PDB entry 6JT7 | X-ray diffraction, 1.86 A resolution | chain A

Chain A:
Name: Phosphoribosylformylglycinamidine synthase
From: Salmonella typhimurium
Notes: EC 6.3.5.3; engineered mutation(s): A452, A453 deletion mutant
UniProt: A0A0D6F9Y3 (A0A0D6F9Y3_SALTM); numbering as in UniProt; present here: 1-448, 451-1295
Chain sequence (1301 residues; row label = number of the first residue in the row; note: 2 numbers in that range are skipped by the numbering (no residue carries them; nothing is unmodelled there); numbers below 1 keep their minus sign (Gly-7 is residue -7)):
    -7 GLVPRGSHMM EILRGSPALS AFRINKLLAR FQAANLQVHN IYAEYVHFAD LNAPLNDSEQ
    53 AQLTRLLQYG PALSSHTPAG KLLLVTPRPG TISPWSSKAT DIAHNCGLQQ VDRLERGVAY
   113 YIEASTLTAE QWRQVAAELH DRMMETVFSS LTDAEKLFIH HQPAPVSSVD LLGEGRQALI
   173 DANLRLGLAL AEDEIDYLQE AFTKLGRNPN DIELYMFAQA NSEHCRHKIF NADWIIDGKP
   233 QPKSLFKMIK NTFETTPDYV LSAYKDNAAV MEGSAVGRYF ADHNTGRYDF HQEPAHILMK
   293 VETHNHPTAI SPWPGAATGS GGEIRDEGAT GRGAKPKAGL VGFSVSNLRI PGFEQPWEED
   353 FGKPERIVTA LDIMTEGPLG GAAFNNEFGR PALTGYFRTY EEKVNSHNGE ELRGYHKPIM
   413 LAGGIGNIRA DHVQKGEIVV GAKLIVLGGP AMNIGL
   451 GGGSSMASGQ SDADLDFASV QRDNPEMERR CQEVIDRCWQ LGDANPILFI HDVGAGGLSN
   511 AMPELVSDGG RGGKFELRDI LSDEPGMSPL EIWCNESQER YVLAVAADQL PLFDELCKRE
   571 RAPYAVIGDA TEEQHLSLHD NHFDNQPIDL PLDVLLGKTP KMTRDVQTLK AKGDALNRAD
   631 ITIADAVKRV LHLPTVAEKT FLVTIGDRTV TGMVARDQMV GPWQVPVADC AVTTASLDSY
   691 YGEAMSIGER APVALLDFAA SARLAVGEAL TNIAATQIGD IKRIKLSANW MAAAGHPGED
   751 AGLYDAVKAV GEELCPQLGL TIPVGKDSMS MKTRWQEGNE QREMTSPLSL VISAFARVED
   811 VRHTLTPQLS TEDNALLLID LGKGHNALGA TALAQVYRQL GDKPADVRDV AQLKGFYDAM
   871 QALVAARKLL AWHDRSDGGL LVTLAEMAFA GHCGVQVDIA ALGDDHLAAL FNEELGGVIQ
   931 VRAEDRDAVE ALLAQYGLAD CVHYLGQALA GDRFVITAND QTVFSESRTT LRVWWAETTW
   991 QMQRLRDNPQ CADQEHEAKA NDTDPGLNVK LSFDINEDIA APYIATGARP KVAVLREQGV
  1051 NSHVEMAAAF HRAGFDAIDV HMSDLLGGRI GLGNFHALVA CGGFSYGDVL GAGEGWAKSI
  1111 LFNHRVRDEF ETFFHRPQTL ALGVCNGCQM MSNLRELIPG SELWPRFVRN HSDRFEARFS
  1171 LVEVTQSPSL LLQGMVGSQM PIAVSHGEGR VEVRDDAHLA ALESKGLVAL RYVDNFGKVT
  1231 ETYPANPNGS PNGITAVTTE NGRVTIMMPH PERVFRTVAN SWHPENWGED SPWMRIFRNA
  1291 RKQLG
Unresolved in the structure: -7 to -3, 451-464
Modified residues: Cys1135 (2-amino-4-(amino-3-oxo-propylsulfanylcarbonyl)-butyric acid; CYG)
Construct notes: expression tag (-7 to 0)
Ion coordination: Mg2+ site 1: Asp679, Asn722, Asp884 (together with ADP); Mg2+ site 2: Glu718 (together with ADP)
Small-molecule neighbours: ADP (adenosine-5'-diphosphate): Val333, Gly334, Phe335, Leu385, Thr386, Gly387, Tyr388, Phe389, Thr645, Val646, Lys649, Leu652, Val653, Gln668, Pro676, Val677, Ala678, Asp679, Glu718, Asn722, Asp884, Ser886, Asp887
From the paper describing this entry:
  - mutagenesis - R80A/R134A/M135A, D464A/L465A/F467A: abolished catalytic activity
  - mutagenesis - R80A, R134A/M135A: decreased catalytic activity
  - mutagenesis - V333I: decreased catalytic activity (FGAM synthetase activity)
  - allosteric site: Ala463 to Phe467

Summary:
Bound to chain A: ADP. The Mg2+ site 1 is built by Asp679, Asn722 and Asp884. From the paper: R80A/R134A/M135A
and D464A/L465A/F467A abolish catalytic activity; an allosteric site at Ala463; 5 substitutions were tested in
all.
Chain A is Phosphoribosylformylglycinamidine synthase (Salmonella typhimurium); the structure, Crystal
structure of 452-453_deletion mutant of FGAM Synthetase, was determined by X-ray diffraction together with
6JT8, 6JT9 and 6JTA from the same study.
